Entry 8WYE (electron microscopy, 2.49 A resolution); this record covers chains D and E of the 5 polymer chains in the assembly.

[Chain D (and E)]
Protein: SIR2 family protein
Organism: Bacillus subtilis
Notes: chain E of this document is another copy of the same molecule, construct and numbering; everything in this record applies to it too
Sequence (1005 residues; each row starts with the number of its first residue):
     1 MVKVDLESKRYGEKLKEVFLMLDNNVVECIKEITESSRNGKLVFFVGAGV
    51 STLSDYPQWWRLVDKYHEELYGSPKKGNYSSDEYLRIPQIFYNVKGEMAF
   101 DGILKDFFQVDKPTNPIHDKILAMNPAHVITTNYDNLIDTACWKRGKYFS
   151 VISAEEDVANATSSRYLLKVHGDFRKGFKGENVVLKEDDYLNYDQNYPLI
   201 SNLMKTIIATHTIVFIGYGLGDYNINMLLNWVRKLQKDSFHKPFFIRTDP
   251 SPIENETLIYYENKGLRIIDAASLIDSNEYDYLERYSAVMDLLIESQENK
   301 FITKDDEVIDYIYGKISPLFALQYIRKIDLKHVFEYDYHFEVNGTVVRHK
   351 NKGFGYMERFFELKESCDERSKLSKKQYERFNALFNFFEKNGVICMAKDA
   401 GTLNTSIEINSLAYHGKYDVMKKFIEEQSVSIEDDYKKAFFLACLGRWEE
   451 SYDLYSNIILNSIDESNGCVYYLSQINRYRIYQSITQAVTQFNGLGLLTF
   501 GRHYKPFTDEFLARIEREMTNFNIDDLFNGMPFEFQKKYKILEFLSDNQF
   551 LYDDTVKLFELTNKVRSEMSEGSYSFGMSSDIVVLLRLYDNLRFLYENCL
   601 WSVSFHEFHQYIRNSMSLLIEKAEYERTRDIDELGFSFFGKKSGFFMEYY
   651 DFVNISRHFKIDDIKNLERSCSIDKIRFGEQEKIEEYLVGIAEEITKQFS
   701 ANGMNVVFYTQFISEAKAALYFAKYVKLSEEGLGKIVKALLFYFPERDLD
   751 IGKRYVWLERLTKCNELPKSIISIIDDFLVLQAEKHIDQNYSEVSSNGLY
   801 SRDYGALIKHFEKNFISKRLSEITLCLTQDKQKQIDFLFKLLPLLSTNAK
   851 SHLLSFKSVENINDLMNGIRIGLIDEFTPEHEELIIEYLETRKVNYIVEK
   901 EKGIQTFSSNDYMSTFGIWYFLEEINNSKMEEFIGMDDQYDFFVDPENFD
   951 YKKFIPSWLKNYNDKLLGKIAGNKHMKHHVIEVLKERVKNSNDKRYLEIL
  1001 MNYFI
Not modelled in the structure: 1-25, 75-78, 298-1005 (chain E: 1-22, 75-78, 298-1005)
From the paper describing this entry:
  - mutagenesis - W59A, N133A, D135A, H171A, Y282A: decreased catalytic activity
  - mutagenesis - T52A, W60A, D188A, T248A: unchanged growth
  - mutagenesis - T52A, W60A, T248A: unchanged catalytic activity
  - mutagenesis - Y282A: decreased growth
  - catalytic residues: His-171 (citing earlier work)
  - catalytic residues: Asn-133

[Interface between chain D and chain E]
Contacting residue pairs (30; chain D residue first):
  Glu-155(D) / Gln-236(E)
  Glu-156(D) / Gln-236(E)  hydrogen bond
  Val-158(D) / Thr-210(E)
  Ala-159(D) / Ala-209(E)
  Ala-159(D) / Ser-239(E)
  Ala-159(D) / His-241(E)
  Asn-160(D) / His-241(E)
  Tyr-166(D) / Thr-210(E)
  Pro-198(D) / Leu-235(E)  hydrophobic
  Leu-199(D) / Ala-209(E)  hydrophobic
  Leu-199(D) / Leu-235(E)  hydrophobic
  Leu-199(D) / Ser-239(E)
  Asn-202(D) / Asn-202(E)
  Asn-202(D) / Lys-205(E)
  Asn-202(D) / Thr-206(E)  hydrogen bond (backbone-side chain)
  Leu-203(D) / Thr-206(E)
  Lys-205(D) / Asn-202(E)
  Thr-206(D) / Asn-202(E)  hydrogen bond (side chain-backbone)
  Thr-206(D) / Leu-203(E)
  Thr-206(D) / Thr-206(E)  hydrogen bond
  Ala-209(D) / Val-158(E)  hydrophobic
  Ala-209(D) / Ala-159(E)
  Ala-209(D) / Leu-199(E)  hydrophobic
  Leu-235(D) / Pro-198(E)  hydrophobic
  Leu-235(D) / Leu-199(E)  hydrophobic
  Gln-236(D) / Glu-155(E)
  Gln-236(D) / Glu-156(E)
  Ser-239(D) / Glu-155(E)
  Ser-239(D) / Ala-159(E)
  Ser-239(D) / Leu-199(E)
Other interface residues (no listed pair), chain D (20 interface residues in all): Ala-161, Thr-210, Trp-231, His-241
Other interface residues (no listed pair), chain E (21 interface residues in all): Lys-41, Tyr-166, Trp-231, Asp-238, Phe-240

[In short]
Chain D and chain E form an interface of 20 and 21 residues respectively; the contacts include 4 hydrogen
bonds. Polar pairs include Glu-156(D)/Gln-236(E), Asn-202(D)/Thr-206(E) and Thr-206(D)/Thr-206(E). The paper
reports catalytic residues His-171(D) and Asn-133(D); W59A, N133A and D135A of chain D, among others, reduce
catalytic activity; 9 substitutions were tested in all.
Chain D and chain E are both SIR2 family protein (Bacillus subtilis); the structure, Cryo-EM structure of
DSR2-DSAD1 (partial) complex, was determined by electron microscopy together with 8WYA, 8WYB, 8WYC, 8WYD and
8WYF from the same study.
